PDB entry 4AV3 | X-ray diffraction, 2.60 A resolution | chains A and B

# Chain A (and B)
Molecule: K(+)-stimulated pyrophosphate-energized sodium pump
From: Thermotoga maritima
Notes: EC 3.6.1.1; chain B of this document is another copy of the same molecule, construct and numbering; everything in this record applies to it too
UniProtKB: Q9S5X0 (HPPA_THEMA); residues 2-726 here = UniProt positions 2-726
Sequence (735 residues; each row starts with the number of its first residue; numbers below 1 keep their minus sign (Met-8 is residue -8)):
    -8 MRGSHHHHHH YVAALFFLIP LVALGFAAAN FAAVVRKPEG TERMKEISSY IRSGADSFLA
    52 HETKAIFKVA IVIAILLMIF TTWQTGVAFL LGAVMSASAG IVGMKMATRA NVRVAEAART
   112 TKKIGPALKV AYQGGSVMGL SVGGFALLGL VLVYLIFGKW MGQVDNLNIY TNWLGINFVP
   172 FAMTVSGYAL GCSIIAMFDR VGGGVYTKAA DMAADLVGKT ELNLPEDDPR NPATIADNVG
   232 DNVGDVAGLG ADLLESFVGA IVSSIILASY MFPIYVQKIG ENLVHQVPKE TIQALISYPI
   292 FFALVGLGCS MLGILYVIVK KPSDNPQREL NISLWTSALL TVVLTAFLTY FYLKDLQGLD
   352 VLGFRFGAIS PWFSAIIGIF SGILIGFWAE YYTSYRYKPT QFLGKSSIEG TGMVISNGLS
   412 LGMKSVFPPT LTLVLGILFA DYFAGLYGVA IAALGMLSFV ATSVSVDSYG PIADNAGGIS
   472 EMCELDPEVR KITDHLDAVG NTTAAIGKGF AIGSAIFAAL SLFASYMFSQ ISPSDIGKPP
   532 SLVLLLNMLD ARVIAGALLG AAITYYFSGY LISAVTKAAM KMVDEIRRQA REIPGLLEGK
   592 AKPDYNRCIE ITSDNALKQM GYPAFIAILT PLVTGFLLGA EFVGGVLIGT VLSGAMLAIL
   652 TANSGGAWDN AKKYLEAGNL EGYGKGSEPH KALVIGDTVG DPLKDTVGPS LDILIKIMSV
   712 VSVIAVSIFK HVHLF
Not modelled in the structure: -8 to 1, 31, 211-221, 577-595 (chain B: -8 to 1, 114, 212-220, 591-598)
Construct notes: expression tag (-8 to 1); engineered mutation Leu353 (Val in Q9S5X0), Gly395 (Ser in Q9S5X0)
Metal / ion sites: Mg2+: Asp232, Asp465; Ca2+: Asp660, Asp688, Asp692
UniProt features mapped onto this chain:
  - binding site (substrate): Lys199, Lys695
  - binding site (Mg(2+)): Asp202, Asp206, Asn229, Asp232, Asp465
  - binding site (Ca(2+)): Asp660, Asp688, Asp692
  - site: Arg191 (Important for ion transport), Asp236 (Important for ion transport), Asp243 (Important for ion transport), Ala495 (Determinant of potassium dependence), Asp696 (Important for ion transport), Lys707 (Important for ion transport)
  - mutagenesis: Asp190 (D190A: No change in activity), Asp703 (D703N: Silences the K(+)-independent activating Na(+)-binding site)

# Chain A / chain B interface
Contacting residue pairs - 104 pairs, chain A then chain B:
  Thr402(A) - Thr402(B)
  Gly403(A) - Ile686(B)
  Gly403(A) - Thr689(B)
  Gly403(A) - Val690(B)
  Ile406(A) - Ile406(B)  hydrophobic
  Ile406(A) - Val690(B)  hydrophobic
  Ser407(A) - Ile563(B)
  Asn408(A) - Thr567(B)
  Ser411(A) - Gly560(B)  hydrogen bond (side chain-backbone)
  Ser411(A) - Ile563(B)
  Ser411(A) - Ser564(B)
  Met414(A) - Tyr556(B)
  Met414(A) - Tyr557(B)
  Met414(A) - Ser559(B)
  Met414(A) - Gly560(B)
  Met414(A) - Ile563(B)  hydrophobic
  Lys415(A) - Tyr557(B)
  Lys415(A) - Gly560(B)
  Lys415(A) - Tyr561(B)
  Lys415(A) - Ser564(B)
  Val417(A) - Ala553(B)  hydrophobic
  Phe418(A) - Leu550(B)  hydrophobic
  Phe418(A) - Ile554(B)  hydrophobic
  Thr421(A) - Leu549(B)
  Thr421(A) - Ala553(B)
  Val425(A) - Ala546(B)
  Val425(A) - Leu549(B)  hydrophobic
  Val425(A) - Leu550(B)
  Ile428(A) - Ala542(B)
  Ile428(A) - Ile545(B)  hydrophobic
  Ile428(A) - Leu549(B)  hydrophobic
  Leu429(A) - Arg543(B)
  Leu429(A) - Ala546(B)  hydrophobic
  Asp432(A) - Ala542(B)
  Leu437(A) - Leu540(B)
  Leu511(A) - Ile545(B)  hydrophobic
  Leu511(A) - Leu549(B)  hydrophobic
  Phe514(A) - Met539(B)
  Met518(A) - Leu540(B)  hydrophobic
  Leu535(A) - Asn538(B)  hydrogen bond (backbone-side chain)
  Leu535(A) - Leu540(B)
  Leu536(A) - Leu536(B)  hydrophobic
  Leu536(A) - Asn538(B)
  Leu537(A) - Leu537(B)
  Leu537(A) - Asn538(B)  hydrogen bond (backbone-side chain)
  Leu537(A) - Met539(B)  hydrogen bond (backbone-backbone)
  Asn538(A) - Leu535(B)  hydrogen bond (side chain-backbone)
  Asn538(A) - Leu536(B)
  Asn538(A) - Leu537(B)  hydrogen bond (side chain-backbone)
  Met539(A) - Phe514(B)
  Met539(A) - Leu537(B)  hydrogen bond (backbone-backbone)
  Met539(A) - Met539(B)  hydrophobic
  Leu540(A) - Leu437(B)  hydrophobic
  Leu540(A) - Ala515(B)  hydrophobic
  Leu540(A) - Met518(B)  hydrophobic
  Leu540(A) - Leu535(B)  hydrophobic
  Ala542(A) - Ile428(B)  hydrophobic
  Ala542(A) - Asp432(B)
  Ile545(A) - Ile428(B)  hydrophobic
  Ile545(A) - Leu511(B)  hydrophobic
  Ala546(A) - Val425(B)
  Ala546(A) - Leu429(B)  hydrophobic
  Ala548(A) - Leu643(B)  hydrophobic
  Leu549(A) - Thr421(B)
  Leu549(A) - Ile428(B)  hydrophobic
  Leu549(A) - Leu511(B)  hydrophobic
  Leu550(A) - Phe418(B)  hydrophobic
  Leu550(A) - Val425(B)
  Ala552(A) - Met647(B)  hydrophobic
  Ala553(A) - Val417(B)  hydrophobic
  Ala553(A) - Thr421(B)
  Ala553(A) - Met647(B)
  Ile554(A) - Phe418(B)  hydrophobic
  Tyr556(A) - Met414(B)
  Tyr556(A) - Tyr556(B)  hydrogen bond
  Tyr556(A) - Met647(B)  hydrophobic
  Tyr556(A) - Leu648(B)
  Tyr556(A) - Leu651(B)  hydrophobic
  Tyr557(A) - Met414(B)
  Tyr557(A) - Lys415(B)
  Ser559(A) - Met414(B)
  Gly560(A) - Ser411(B)  hydrogen bond (backbone-side chain)
  Gly560(A) - Met414(B)
  Gly560(A) - Lys415(B)
  Tyr561(A) - Lys415(B)
  Ile563(A) - Ser407(B)
  Ile563(A) - Ser411(B)
  Ile563(A) - Met414(B)  hydrophobic
  Ser564(A) - Ser411(B)
  Ser564(A) - Lys415(B)  hydrogen bond
  Thr567(A) - Met404(B)
  Thr567(A) - Ser407(B)
  Thr567(A) - Asn408(B)
  Leu643(A) - Ala548(B)  hydrophobic
  Leu643(A) - Leu549(B)  hydrophobic
  Leu643(A) - Leu643(B)  hydrophobic
  Met647(A) - Ala552(B)  hydrophobic
  Met647(A) - Ala553(B)
  Met647(A) - Tyr556(B)
  Leu648(A) - Tyr556(B)
  Leu651(A) - Tyr556(B)  hydrophobic
  Ile686(A) - Gly403(B)
  Val690(A) - Gly403(B)
  Val690(A) - Ile406(B)  hydrophobic
Also at the interface, not in a pair above, chain A (61 interface residues in all): Met404, Leu410, Ile507, Ala515, Phe519, Arg543, Met571, Leu629, Phe633, Ile639, Gly640, Ala646, Thr689
Also at the interface, not in a pair above, chain B (63 interface residues in all): Met203, Glu400, Leu410, Phe519, Met571, Leu629, Phe633, Ile639, Gly640, Ala646, Pro693

# Overview
61 residues of chain A and 63 residues of chain B are in contact; the contacts include 10 hydrogen bonds.
Among the polar pairs are Ser411(A)-Gly560(B), Leu535(A)-Asn538(B) and Leu537(A)-Asn538(B).
Chain A and chain B are both K(+)-stimulated pyrophosphate-energized sodium pump (Thermotoga maritima); the
structure, Crystal structure of Thermotoga Maritima sodium pumping membrane integral pyrophosphatase with
metal ions in active site, was determined by X-ray diffraction (same publication as 4AV6).
